1ZP9 - chain A; structure by X-ray diffraction, 2.00 A resolution.

Chain A:
Molecule: Rio1 kinase
From: Archaeoglobus fulgidus
Reference sequence: O28471 (O28471_ARCFU); numbering as in UniProt (aligned over 1-258)
Amino-acid sequence (258 residues; each row starts with the number of its first residue):
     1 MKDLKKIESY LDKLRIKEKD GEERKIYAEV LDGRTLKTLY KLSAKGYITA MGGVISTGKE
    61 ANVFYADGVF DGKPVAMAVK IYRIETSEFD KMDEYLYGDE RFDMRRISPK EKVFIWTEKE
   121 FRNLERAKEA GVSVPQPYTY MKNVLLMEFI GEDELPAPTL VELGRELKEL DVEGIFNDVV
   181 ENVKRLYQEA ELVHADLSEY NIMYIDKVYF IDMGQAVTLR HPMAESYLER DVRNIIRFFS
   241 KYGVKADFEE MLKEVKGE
Not modelled in the structure: 1-2, 85-91, 105-108
Sequence notes: modified residue (1, 51, 77, 92, 104, 141, 147, 203, 213, 223, 251)
Modified residues: Mse-1 (selenomethionine); Mse-51, Mse-77, Mse-92, Mse-104, Mse-141, Mse-147, Mse-203, Mse-213, Mse-223, Mse-251 (selenomethionine; parent Met)
UniProt features mapped onto this chain:
  - active site: Asp-196 (Proton acceptor), Asp-212 (4-aspartylphosphate intermediate)
  - binding site (ATP): Ile-55 to Val-63, Lys-80, Glu-148, Ile-150, Tyr-200, Asn-201, Asp-212
  - binding site (Mg(2+)): Asn-201, Asp-212
  - modified residue: Ser-108 (Phosphoserine)
  - mutagenesis: Ser-108 (S108A: Absence of autophosphorylation, retains kinase activity), Asp-196 (D196A: Drastically reduced kinase activity)
Bound ions: Mn2+: Asn-201, Asp-212 (together with ATP)
Ligand contacts: ATP (adenosine-5'-triphosphate): Ile-55, Ser-56, Glu-60, Ala-61, Val-63, Ala-78, Lys-80, Tyr-82, Pro-135, Mse-147, Glu-148, Phe-149, Ile-150, Pro-156, Thr-159, Glu-162, Tyr-200, Asn-201, Mse-203, Ile-211, Asp-212
From the paper describing this entry:
  - contacts within the chain: Lys-59/Arg-83 (backbone contact), Ala-61/Tyr-82, Tyr-82/Asp-212, Mse-92/Trp-116, Tyr-95/Arg-230 (hydrogen bond), Tyr-65/Phe-149, Tyr-65/Glu-154 (hydrophobic contact), Ile-55/Pro-156 (hydrophobic contact), Asp-212/Gln-215
  - conformationally variable residues (loop rearrangement, order/disorder transition, side-chain flip): Glu-85 to Lys-91, Mse-92, Mse-104 to Pro-109, Trp-116, Leu-192 to Leu-197, Phe-210 to Ala-216
  - binding site for ATP: Ser-56, Lys-59, Lys-80, Trp-116, Glu-148, Phe-149, Ile-150 to Ala-157, Glu-162, Tyr-200, Asp-212
  - Mn2+ coordination: Asn-201, Asp-212
  - catalytic residues: Asp-196
  - mutagenesis - D196A: decreased catalytic activity

Overview:
Chain A binds ATP. The Mn2+ site is built by Asn-201 and Asp-212. Curated annotation (UniProt) lists
active-site residues Asp-196 and Asp-212, 15 ATP-binding residues, Mg2+-binding residues Asn-201 and Asp-212
and 2 mutagenesis sites. From the paper: the catalytic residue Asp-196; D196A reduces catalytic activity.
Chain A is Rio1 kinase (Archaeoglobus fulgidus); the structure, Crystal Structure of full-legnth A.fulgidus
Rio1 Serine Kinase bound to ATP and Mn2+ ions, was determined by X-ray diffraction together with 1ZTF and 1ZTH
from the same study.
